7PE7 - chains D and H of the 10 polymer chains in the assembly; structure by electron microscopy, 3.41 A resolution.

[Chain D]
Name: Target of rapamycin complex subunit LST8
Organism: Homo sapiens
UniProtKB: Q9BVC4 (LST8_HUMAN); residues 1-326 here = UniProt positions 1-326
Sequence (326 residues; numbered 1 to 326; the number before each row is that of its first residue):
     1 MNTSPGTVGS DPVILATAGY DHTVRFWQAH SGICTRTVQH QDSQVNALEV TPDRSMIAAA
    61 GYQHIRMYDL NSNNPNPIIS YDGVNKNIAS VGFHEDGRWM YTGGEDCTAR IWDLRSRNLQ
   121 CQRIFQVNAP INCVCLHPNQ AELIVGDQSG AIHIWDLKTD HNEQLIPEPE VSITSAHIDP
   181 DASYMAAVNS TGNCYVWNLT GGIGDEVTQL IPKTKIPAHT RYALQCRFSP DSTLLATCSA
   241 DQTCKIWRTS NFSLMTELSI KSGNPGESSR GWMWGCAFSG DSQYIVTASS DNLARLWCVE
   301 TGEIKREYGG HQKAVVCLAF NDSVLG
Unresolved in the structure: 1-7

[Chain H]
Name: Target of rapamycin complex 2 subunit MAPKAP1
Organism: Homo sapiens
UniProtKB: Q9BPZ7 (SIN1_HUMAN); numbering as in UniProt (aligned over 1-522)
Sequence (522 residues; row label = number of the first residue in the row):
     1 MAFLDNPTII LAHIRQSHVT SDDTGMCEMV LIDHDVDLEK IHPPSMPGDS GSEIQGSNGE
    61 TQGYVYAQSV DITSSWDFGI RRRSNTAQRL ERLRKERQNQ IKCKNIQWKE RNSKQSAQEL
   121 KSLFEKKSLK EKPPISGKQS ILSVRLEQCP LQLNNPFNEY SKFDGKGHVG TTATKKIDVY
   181 LPLHSSQDRL LPMTVVTMAS ARVQDLIGLI CWQYTSEGRE PKLNDNVSAY CLHIAEDDGE
   241 VDTDFPPLDS NEPIHKFGFS TLALVEKYSS PGLTSKESLF VRINAAHGFS LIQVDNTKVT
   301 MKEILLKAVK RRKGSQKVSG PQYRLEKQSE PNVAVDLDST LESQSAWEFC LVRENSSRAD
   361 GVFEEDSQID IATVQDMLSS HHYKSFKVSM IHRLRFTTDV QLGISGDKVE IDPVTNQKAS
   421 TKFWIKQKPI SIDSDLLCAC DLAEEKSPSH AIFKLTYLSN HDYKHLYFES DAATVNEIVL
   481 KVNYILESRA STARADYFAQ KQRKLNRRTS FSFQKEKKSG QQ
Unresolved in the structure: 1, 37-83, 147-522
Covalent attachments: acetyl group (ACE) linked to A2
UniProt features mapped onto this chain:
  - binding site (a 1,2-diacyl-sn-glycero-3-phospho-(1D-myo-inositol-3,4,5-trisphosphate)): R393, K428, K464
  - modified residue: A2 (N-acetylalanine), T86 (Phosphothreonine), S128 (Phosphoserine), S186 (Phosphoserine), S315 (Phosphoserine), S356 (Phosphoserine), T398 (Phosphothreonine), S510 (Phosphoserine)
  - natural variant: R81 (R81T: In ovarian cancer)
  - mutagenesis: R83 (R83A: Specifically abolishes ability of the mTORC2 complex to catalyze phosphorylation of SGK1, without affecting AKT1), E236 to D244 (Decreased ability of the mTORC2 complex to catalyze phosphorylation of AKT1), H287 (H287A: Does not affect interaction with KRAS), L291 (L291D: Decreased interaction with KRAS), R311 (R311E: Does not affect interaction with KRAS), R312 (R312E: Decreased interaction with KRAS)

[How chain D and chain H interact]
Residue-residue contacts - 46 pairs, chain D then chain H:
  H30(D) with V144(H), hydrogen bond (side chain-backbone); R145(H), hydrogen bond (side chain-backbone)
  P77(D) with C103(H), hydrogen bond (backbone-side chain)
  I78(D) with K102(H); C103(H); K104(H), hydrogen bond (backbone-backbone)
  I79(D) with K104(H)
  S80(D) with C103(H), hydrogen bond; K104(H), hydrogen bond (backbone-backbone); N105(H), hydrogen bond; I106(H), hydrogen bond (backbone-backbone)
  Y81(D) with I106(H), hydrophobic
  D82(D) with I106(H), hydrogen bond (backbone-backbone); Q107(H); W108(H)
  R98(D) with K126(H)
  R110(D) with W108(H)
  I111(D) with W108(H)
  W112(D) with W108(H), hydrophobic
  Q120(D) with R111(H); N112(H); S113(H)
  C121(D) with L123(H), hydrogen bond (side chain-backbone); F124(H), hydrophobic
  Q122(D) with W108(H); K109(H), hydrogen bond (side chain-backbone); R111(H), hydrogen bond (side chain-backbone); N112(H)
  I124(D) with W108(H), hydrophobic
  N139(D) with K127(H); S128(H), hydrogen bond (backbone-backbone)
  A141(D) with K127(H)
  L157(D) with F124(H)
  K158(D) with K121(H), hydrogen bond (side chain-backbone); E125(H)
  I203(D) with L129(H), hydrophobic
  D281(D) with Q139(H); L142(H)
  D322(D) with I141(H)
  L325(D) with S140(H); I141(H)
  G326(D) with G137(H); K138(H); Q139(H); S140(H); I141(H)
Also at the interface, not in a pair above, chain D (33 interface residues in all): A29, G83, R123, Q140, E206, S279, G280, Q283, Y284
Also at the interface, not in a pair above, chain H (28 interface residues in all): L146

[Overview]
Chain D and chain H form an interface of 33 and 28 residues respectively; the contacts include 14 hydrogen
bonds. Polar contacts include H30(D)-V144(H), H30(D)-R145(H) and P77(D)-C103(H). Covalently linked acetyl
group: at A2(H).
Here chain D is Target of rapamycin complex subunit LST8 and chain H is Target of rapamycin complex 2 subunit
MAPKAP1, both from Homo sapiens. Entry 7PE7 (cryo-EM structure of DEPTOR bound to human mTOR complex 2,
overall refinement) was determined by electron microscopy (same publication as 7PE8, 7PE9, 7PEA, 7PEB and
7PEC).
